PDB entry 6FO7 | X-ray diffraction, 2.59 A resolution | chains A and B

# Chain A
Molecule: Vitamin D3 receptor A
Organism: Danio rerio
UniProt: Q9PTN2 (VDRA_DANRE); residue numbers follow UniProt; this construct covers 156-453
Chain sequence (300 residues; numbered 154 to 453; the number before each row is that of its first residue):
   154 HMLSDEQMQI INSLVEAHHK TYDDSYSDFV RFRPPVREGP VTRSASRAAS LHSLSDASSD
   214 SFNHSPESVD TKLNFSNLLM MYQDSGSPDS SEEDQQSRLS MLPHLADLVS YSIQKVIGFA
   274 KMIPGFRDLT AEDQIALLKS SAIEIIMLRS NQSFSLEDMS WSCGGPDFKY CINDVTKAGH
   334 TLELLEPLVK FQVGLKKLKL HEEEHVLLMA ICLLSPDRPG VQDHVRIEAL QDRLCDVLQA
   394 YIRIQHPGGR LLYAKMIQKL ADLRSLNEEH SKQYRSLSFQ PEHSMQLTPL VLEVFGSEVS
Disordered / not traced: 191-250, 453
Sequence notes: expression tag (154-155)
Swiss-Prot annotation at these positions:
  - region: K274 to K292 (Interaction with coactivator LXXLL motif)
  - motif: P442 to S450 (9aaTAD)
  - binding site (calcitriol): Y175, S265, R302, S306, H333, H423
Ligand contacts: LX3 ((1R,3S,5Z)-4-methylidene-5-[(E)-3-[3-(6-methyl-6-oxidanyl-heptyl)phenyl]hept-2-enylidene]cyclohexane-1,3-diol): Y175, Y179, F182, L255, L258, L261, V262, S265, I296, I299, M300, R302, S303, S306, W314, C316, Y323, D327, V328, H333, L341, H423, Y427, L430, L440, V444, F448
From the paper describing this entry:
  - binding site for LX3: W314, F448

# Chain B
Molecule: Nuclear receptor coactivator 1
Notes: EC 2.3.1.48
UniProt: Q15788 (NCOA1_HUMAN); residues 687-701 here correspond to UniProt positions 686-700 (UniProt number = residue number - 1)
Chain sequence (15 residues; each row starts with the number of its first residue):
   687 RHKILHRLLQ EGSPS
Disordered / not traced: 687, 697-701
Swiss-Prot annotation at these positions:
  - motif: L691 to L695 (LXXLL motif 4)
  - modified residue: S699 (Phosphoserine)

# Chain A / chain B interface
Residue-residue contacts (21):
  I270(A) - L691(B)  hydrophobic
  I270(A) - L694(B)  hydrophobic
  I270(A) - L695(B)  hydrophobic
  K274(A) - L694(B)  hydrogen bond (side chain-backbone)
  K274(A) - L695(B)
  R280(A) - L695(B)
  Q287(A) - L695(B)
  I288(A) - H688(B)
  I288(A) - H692(B)
  I288(A) - L695(B)  hydrophobic
  K292(A) - H688(B)  hydrogen bond
  P442(A) - I690(B)  hydrophobic
  L443(A) - I690(B)  hydrophobic
  L443(A) - L694(B)  hydrophobic
  E446(A) - H688(B)
  E446(A) - K689(B)  hydrogen bond (side chain-backbone)
  E446(A) - I690(B)  hydrogen bond (side chain-backbone)
  E446(A) - L691(B)  hydrogen bond (side chain-backbone)
  V447(A) - L691(B)  hydrophobic
  E451(A) - H688(B)  hydrogen bond (backbone-side chain)
  V452(A) - H688(B)
Also at the interface, not in a pair above, chain A (17 interface residues in all): Q267, F279, A284, E285, L291
Also at the interface, not in a pair above, chain B (8 interface residues in all): Q696

# Summary
17 residues of chain A face 8 of chain B across their interface, with 6 hydrogen bonds. Polar pairs include
K274(A)-L694(B), K292(A)-H688(B) and E446(A)-K689(B). Bound to chain A: compound LX3. Curated annotation
(UniProt) lists 6 calcitriol-binding residues on chain A. The paper reports a binding site for LX3 at W314(A)
and F448(A).
Chain A is Vitamin D3 receptor A (Danio rerio) and chain B is Nuclear receptor coactivator 1; the structure,
Vitamin D nuclear receptor complex 3, was determined by X-ray diffraction together with 6FO8, 6FO9, 6FOB and
6FOD from the same study.
